PDB entry 7VHD | X-ray diffraction, 1.80 A resolution | chains A and G of the 7 polymer chains in the assembly

# Chain A
Molecule: rRNA N-glycosylase
From: Escherichia coli
Notes: EC 3.2.2.22
UniProt: Q8XBV2 (Q8XBV2_ECOLX); residues 1-297 here correspond to UniProt positions 23-319 (UniProt number = residue number + 22)
Sequence (297 residues; row label = number of the first residue in the row):
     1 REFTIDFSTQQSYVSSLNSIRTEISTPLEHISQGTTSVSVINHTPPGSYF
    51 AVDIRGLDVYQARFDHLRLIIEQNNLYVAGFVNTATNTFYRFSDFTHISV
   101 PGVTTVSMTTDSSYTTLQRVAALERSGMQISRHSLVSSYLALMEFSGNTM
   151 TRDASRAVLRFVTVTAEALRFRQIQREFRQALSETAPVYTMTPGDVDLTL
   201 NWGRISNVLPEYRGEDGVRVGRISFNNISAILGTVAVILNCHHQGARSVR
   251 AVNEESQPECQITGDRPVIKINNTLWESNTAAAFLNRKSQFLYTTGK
Unresolved in the structure: 242-256
Disulfide bonds: Cys241-Cys260
Reported in the primary citation:
  - catalytic residues: Glu167, Arg170 (citing earlier work)

# Chain G
Molecule: Arg-arg-arg-arg-ala
Sequence (6 residues; row label = number of the first residue in the row):
     6 RRRRAX
Modified positions: NH2 (amino group) at position 11

# Chain A / chain G interface
Contacting residue pairs (23; chain A residue first):
  Tyr77(A) - Arg9(G)
  Tyr77(A) - Ala10(G)
  Tyr77(A) - NH2_11(G)
  Val78(A) - Ala10(G)  hydrogen bond (backbone-backbone)
  Val78(A) - NH2_11(G)  hydrogen bond (backbone-backbone)
  Asp94(A) - Arg6(G)
  Asp94(A) - Arg9(G)  salt bridge
  Phe95(A) - Arg9(G)
  Ser112(A) - Arg9(G)
  Ser112(A) - Ala10(G)  hydrogen bond (backbone-backbone)
  Ser112(A) - NH2_11(G)  hydrogen bond (side chain-backbone)
  Ser113(A) - Arg8(G)
  Ser113(A) - Arg9(G)
  Tyr114(A) - Arg8(G)  hydrogen bond (backbone-backbone)
  Tyr114(A) - Ala10(G)  hydrophobic
  Thr115(A) - Arg7(G)  hydrogen bond
  Leu117(A) - Ala10(G)  hydrophobic
  Val162(A) - Ala10(G)
  Glu167(A) - Arg8(G)  salt bridge
  Arg170(A) - Arg8(G)
  Thr199(A) - Arg8(G)  hydrogen bond (backbone-side chain)
  Leu200(A) - Arg8(G)
  Trp202(A) - Arg8(G)
Also at the interface, not in a pair above, chain A (17 interface residues in all): His97, Glu259
The authors on this interface:
  - specific contacts: Glu72(A)-Arg9(G), Tyr77(A)-Arg9(G), Val78(A)-Ala10(G) (backbone contact), Asp94(A)-Arg9(G) (salt bridge), Ser112(A)-Ala10(G), Tyr114(A)-Arg8(G), Thr115(A)-Arg8(G), Glu167(A)-Arg8(G) (salt bridge), Arg170(A)-Ala10(G), Thr199(A)-Arg8(G), Gly203(A)-Arg8(G), Arg6(G)-Asp94(A), Arg7(G)-Thr115(A)

# Overview
Chain A and chain G form an interface of 17 and 6 residues respectively, with 7 hydrogen bonds and 2 salt
bridges. Polar pairs include Asp94(A)-Arg9(G), Glu167(A)-Arg8(G) and Ser112(A)-NH2_11(G). The authors report
contacts between Glu72(A) and Arg9(G), Tyr77(A) and Arg9(G) and Ser112(A) and Ala10(G) among others; a
backbone contact between Val78(A) and Ala10(G); salt bridges between Asp94(A) and Arg9(G) and Glu167(A) and
Arg8(G). The paper reports catalytic residues Glu167(A) and Arg170(A).
Here chain A is rRNA N-glycosylase (Escherichia coli) and chain G is Arg-arg-arg-arg-ala. Entry 7VHD (Crystal
structure of the STX2a complexed with R4A peptide) was determined by X-ray diffraction (same publication as
7VHC, 7VHE and 7VHF).
